9BQ4 - chain A; structure by X-ray diffraction, 3.00 A resolution.

[Chain A]
Molecule: Weakly yellow thermostable protein YTP-E
Source organism: synthetic construct
Notes: engineered mutation(s): D148E
Sequence (249 residues; row label = number of the first residue in the row; note: 3 numbers in that range are skipped by the numbering (no residue carries them; nothing is unmodelled there)):
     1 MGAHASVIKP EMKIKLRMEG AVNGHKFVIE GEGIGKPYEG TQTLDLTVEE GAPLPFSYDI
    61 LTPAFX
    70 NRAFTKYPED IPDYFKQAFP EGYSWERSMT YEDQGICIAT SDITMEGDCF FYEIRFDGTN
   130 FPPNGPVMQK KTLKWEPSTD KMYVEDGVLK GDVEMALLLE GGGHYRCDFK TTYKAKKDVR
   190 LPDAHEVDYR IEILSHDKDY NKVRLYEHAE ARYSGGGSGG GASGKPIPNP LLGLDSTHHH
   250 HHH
Unresolved in the structure: 1-6, 222-252
Covalent attachments: covalent link CRU_66-Asn70
Modified residues: CRU (4-[(4Z)-1-(carboxymethyl)-4-(4-hydroxybenzylidene)-5-oxo-4,5-dihydro-1H-imidazol-2-yl]-4-iminobutanoic acid) at position 66

[Summary]
Chain A is Weakly yellow thermostable protein YTP-E (synthetic construct); the structure, YTP-E E148D, a
weakly yellow thermostable protein, was determined by X-ray diffraction, deposited together with 8TJH.
